PDB entry 1PKJ | X-ray diffraction, 2.10 A resolution | chain B

Chain B:
Name: Bifunctional deaminase/diphosphatase
From: Methanocaldococcus jannaschii
Notes: EC 3.5.4.13, 3.6.1.23
Reference sequence: Q57872 (DCD_METJA); residue numbers follow UniProt; this construct covers 1-204
Chain sequence (204 residues; row label = number of the first residue in the row):
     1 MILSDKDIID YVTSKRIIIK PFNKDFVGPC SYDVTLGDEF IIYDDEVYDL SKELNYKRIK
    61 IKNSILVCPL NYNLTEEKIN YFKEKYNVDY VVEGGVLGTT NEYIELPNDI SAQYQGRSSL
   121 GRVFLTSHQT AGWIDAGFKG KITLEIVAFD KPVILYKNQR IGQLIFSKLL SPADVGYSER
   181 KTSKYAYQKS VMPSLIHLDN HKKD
Disordered / not traced: 176-204
Swiss-Prot annotation at these positions:
  - active site: Glu145 (Proton donor/acceptor)
  - binding site (dCTP): Arg117 to Arg122, His128, Gly132, Asp135, Thr143 to Glu145, Gln163, Tyr177, Lys184, Gln188
  - site: Gly132, Trp133 (Important for bifunctional activity)
  - mutagenesis: Asp135 (D135N: Loss of activity), Glu145 (E145Q: Loss of dCTP deaminase activity, but retains 25% dUTP pyrophosphatase activity)
Small-molecule neighbours: deoxyuridine-5'-triphosphate (DUT): Asp33, Arg117, Ser118, Ser119, Arg122, His128, Trp133, Ile134, Asp135, Phe138, Ile142, Thr143, Glu145, Arg160, Gln163

Summary:
Bound to chain B: deoxyuridine-5'-triphosphate. From UniProt: active-site residue Glu145, 16 dCTP-binding
residues and 2 mutagenesis sites.
Chain B is Bifunctional deaminase/diphosphatase (Methanocaldococcus jannaschii); the structure, Structural
basis for recognition and catalysis by the bifunctional dCTP deaminase and dUTPase from Methanococcus
jannaschii, was determined by X-ray diffraction, deposited together with 1PKK and 1PKH.
